PDB entry 8W5J | electron microscopy, 4.40 A resolution (low resolution: residue-level contacts below are approximate; hydrogen-bond / salt-bridge calls are withheld) | chains A and E of the 10 polymer chains in the assembly

[Chain A]
Protein: Mitochondrial import receptor subunit TOM40
Organism: Saccharomyces cerevisiae (strain ATCC 204508 / S288c)
Reference sequence: P23644 (TOM40_YEAST); residue numbers follow UniProt; this construct covers 1-387
Chain sequence (387 residues; row label = number of the first residue in the row):
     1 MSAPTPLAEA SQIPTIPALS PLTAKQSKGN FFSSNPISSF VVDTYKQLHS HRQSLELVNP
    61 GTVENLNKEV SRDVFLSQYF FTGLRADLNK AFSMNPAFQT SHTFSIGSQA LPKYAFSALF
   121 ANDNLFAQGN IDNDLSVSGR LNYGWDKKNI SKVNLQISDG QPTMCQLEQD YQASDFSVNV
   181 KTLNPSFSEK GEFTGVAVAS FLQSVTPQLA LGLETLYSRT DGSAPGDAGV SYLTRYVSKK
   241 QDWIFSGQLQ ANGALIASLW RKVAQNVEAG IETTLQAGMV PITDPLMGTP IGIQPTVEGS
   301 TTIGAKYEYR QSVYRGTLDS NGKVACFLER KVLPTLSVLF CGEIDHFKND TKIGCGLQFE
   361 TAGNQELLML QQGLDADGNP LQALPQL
Unresolved in the structure: 1-48, 277-294, 374-387

[Chain E]
Protein: Mitochondrial import receptor subunit TOM7
Organism: Saccharomyces cerevisiae (strain ATCC 204508 / S288c)
Reference sequence: P53507 (TOM7_YEAST); numbering as in UniProt (aligned over 1-60)
Chain sequence (60 residues; numbered 1 to 60; the number before each row is that of its first residue):
     1 MSFLPSFILS DESKERISKI LTLTHNVAHY GWIPFVLYLG WAHTSNRPNF LNLLSPLPSV
Unresolved in the structure: 1-18

[Chain A / chain E interface]
Pairs across the interface - 14 pairs, chain A then chain E:
  Lys-90(A) / Ser-55(E)
  Lys-90(A) / Pro-56(E)
  Lys-90(A) / Leu-57(E)
  Phe-98(A) / Gly-40(E)
  His-102(A) / Pro-56(E)
  Phe-120(A) / Leu-39(E)
  Phe-120(A) / His-43(E)
  Gly-129(A) / Ile-33(E)
  Leu-135(A) / His-29(E)
  Val-137(A) / His-29(E)
  Leu-141(A) / Trp-32(E)
  Leu-155(A) / Trp-32(E)
  Ile-157(A) / His-29(E)
  Gly-363(A) / Val-60(E)
Also at the interface, not in a pair above, chain A (14 interface residues in all): Asn-130, Asp-159, Thr-361
Also at the interface, not in a pair above, chain E (12 interface residues in all): Thr-44, Pro-58

[Summary]
14 residues of chain A and 12 residues of chain E are in contact.
Here chain A is Mitochondrial import receptor subunit TOM40 and chain E is Mitochondrial import receptor
subunit TOM7, both from Saccharomyces cerevisiae (strain ATCC 204508 / S288c). Entry 8W5J (Cryo-EM structure
of the yeast TOM core complex (from TOM-TIM23 complex)) was determined by electron microscopy together with
8W5K from the same study.
